3N2G - chains A and E of the 5 polymer chains in the assembly; structure by X-ray diffraction, 4.00 A resolution.

== Chain A ==
Name: Tubulin alpha chain
Source organism: Ovis aries
Reference sequence: D0VWZ0 (D0VWZ0_SHEEP); residue numbers follow UniProt; this construct covers 1-451
Sequence (451 residues; each row starts with the number of its first residue):
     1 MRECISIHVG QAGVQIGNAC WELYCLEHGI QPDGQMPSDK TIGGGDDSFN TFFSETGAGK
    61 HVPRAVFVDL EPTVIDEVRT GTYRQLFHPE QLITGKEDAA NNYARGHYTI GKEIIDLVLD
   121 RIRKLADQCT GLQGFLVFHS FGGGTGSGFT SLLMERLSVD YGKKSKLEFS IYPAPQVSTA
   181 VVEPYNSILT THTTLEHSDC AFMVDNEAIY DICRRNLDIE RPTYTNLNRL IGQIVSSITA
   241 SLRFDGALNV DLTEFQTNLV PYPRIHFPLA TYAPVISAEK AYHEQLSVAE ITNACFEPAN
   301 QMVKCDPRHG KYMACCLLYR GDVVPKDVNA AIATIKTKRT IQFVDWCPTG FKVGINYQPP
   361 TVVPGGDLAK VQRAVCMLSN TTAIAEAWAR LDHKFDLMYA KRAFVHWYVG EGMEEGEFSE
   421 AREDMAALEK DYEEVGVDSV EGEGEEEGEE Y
Unresolved in the structure: 1, 38-46, 439-451
Small-molecule neighbours: GTP: Gly-10, Gln-11, Ala-12, Gln-15, Ile-16, Asp-69, Glu-71, Asp-98, Ala-99, Ala-100, Asn-101, Ser-140, Gly-142, Gly-143, Gly-144, Thr-145, Gly-146, Ile-171, Pro-173, Ala-174, Val-177, Ser-178, Glu-183, Asn-206, Tyr-224, Leu-227, Asn-228, Ile-231

== Chain E ==
Name: Stathmin-4
Source organism: Rattus norvegicus
Reference sequence: P63043 (STMN4_RAT); residues 5-145 here correspond to UniProt positions 49-189 (UniProt number = residue number + 44)
Sequence (142 residues; numbered 4 to 145; the number before each row is that of its first residue):
     4 ADMEVIELNK CTSGQSFEVI LKPPSFDGVP EFNASLPRRR DPSLEEIQKK LEAAEERRKY
    64 QEAELLKHLA EKREHEREVI QKAIEENNNF IKMAKEKLAQ KMESNKENRE AHLAAMLERL
   124 QEKDKHAEEV RKNKELKEEA SR
Unresolved in the structure: 31-44, 141-145
Sequence notes: expression tag (4)
UniProt features mapped onto this chain:
  - modified residue: Ser-46 (Phosphoserine)

== How chain A and chain E interact ==
Contacting residue pairs (53):
  His-107(A) with Leu-54(E)
  Tyr-108(A) with Leu-54(E), hydrophobic; Ala-57(E), hydrophobic; Arg-61(E)
  Thr-109(A) with Arg-61(E), hydrogen bond
  Lys-112(A) with Leu-54(E); Glu-58(E), salt bridge
  His-197(A) with Ser-46(E)
  Phe-244(A) with Ser-16(E)
  Asp-245(A) with Cys-14(E), hydrogen bond (backbone-side chain); Thr-15(E)
  Gly-246(A) with Cys-14(E)
  Ala-247(A) with Asn-12(E); Cys-14(E); Ser-19(E)
  Leu-248(A) with Ser-19(E)
  Pro-325(A) with Gln-18(E); Phe-20(E), hydrophobic
  Asn-329(A) with Phe-20(E)
  Ile-332(A) with Met-6(E), hydrophobic
  Ala-333(A) with Ala-4(E), hydrogen bond (backbone-backbone)
  Lys-336(A) with Ala-4(E)
  Asp-345(A) with Pro-27(E); Ser-28(E), hydrogen bond (backbone-side chain)
  Trp-346(A) with Pro-27(E); Ser-28(E); Asp-30(E)
  Cys-347(A) with Pro-27(E)
  Pro-348(A) with Lys-25(E); Pro-27(E)
  Thr-349(A) with Leu-24(E), hydrogen bond (side chain-backbone); Lys-25(E), hydrogen bond (side chain-backbone)
  Gly-350(A) with Val-22(E)
  Phe-351(A) with Phe-20(E); Glu-21(E); Val-22(E), hydrogen bond (backbone-backbone)
  Lys-352(A) with Phe-20(E); Glu-21(E)
  Val-353(A) with Gln-18(E); Ser-19(E); Phe-20(E), hydrogen bond (backbone-backbone)
  Ile-355(A) with Gly-17(E); Gln-18(E), hydrogen bond (backbone-backbone)
  Asn-356(A) with Ser-16(E), hydrogen bond (side chain-backbone)
  Tyr-357(A) with Ser-16(E), hydrogen bond (backbone-backbone); Gly-17(E); Gln-18(E)
  Val-409(A) with Gln-64(E)
  Gly-410(A) with Gln-64(E)
  Glu-411(A) with Arg-61(E), hydrogen bond (backbone-side chain)
  Gly-412(A) with Ala-57(E); Arg-60(E), hydrogen bond (backbone-side chain)
  Glu-414(A) with Arg-60(E), salt bridge
Also at the interface, not in a pair above, chain A (38 interface residues in all): Leu-152, Ser-158, Val-159, Val-328, Thr-337, Gly-354
Also at the interface, not in a pair above, chain E (33 interface residues in all): Asp-5, Val-8, Leu-11, Lys-13, Ile-23, Pro-26, Glu-48, Lys-53, Glu-55

== Overview ==
38 residues of chain A face 33 of chain E across their interface; the contacts include 13 hydrogen bonds and 2
salt bridges. Polar pairs include Lys-112(A)/Glu-58(E), Glu-414(A)/Arg-60(E) and Thr-109(A)/Arg-61(E). Chain A
binds GTP.
Here chain A is Tubulin alpha chain (Ovis aries) and chain E is Stathmin-4 (Rattus norvegicus). Entry 3N2G
(TUBULIN-NSC 613863: RB3 Stathmin-like domain complex) was determined by X-ray diffraction, deposited together
with 3N2K.
